6XPL - chain A; structure by X-ray diffraction, 3.30 A resolution.

[Chain A]
Protein: Ethanolamine utilization protein EutS
Organism: Streptococcus intermedius SK54
Reference sequence: A0A0E2IV13 (A0A0E2IV13_STRIT); residues 1-116 here = UniProt positions 1-116
Amino-acid sequence (123 residues; row label = number of the first residue in the row; numbers below 1 keep their minus sign (Met-6 is residue -6)):
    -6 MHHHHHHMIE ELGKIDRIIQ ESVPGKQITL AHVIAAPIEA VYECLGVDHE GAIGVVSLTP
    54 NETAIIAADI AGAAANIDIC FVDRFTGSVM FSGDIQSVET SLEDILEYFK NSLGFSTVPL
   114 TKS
Not modelled in the structure: -6 to 18
Construct notes: expression tag (-6 to 0); conflict Ala66 (Lys in A0A0E2IV13)
From the paper describing this entry:
  - self-association interface (contacts with another copy of this molecule): Ser50, Glu55, Asp62, Ser81, Tyr101, Lys115, Ser116

[Summary]
The paper reports a self-association interface involving Ser50, Glu55 and Asp62 among others.
Chain A is Ethanolamine utilization protein EutS (Streptococcus intermedius SK54); the structure, CutR Screw,
form 2 with 33.8 angstrom pitch, was determined by X-ray diffraction together with 6XPH, 6XPI, 6XPJ and 6XPK
from the same study.
